8V47 - chains A and D of the 7 polymer chains in the assembly; structure by electron microscopy, 4.08 A resolution (low resolution: residue-level contacts below are approximate; hydrogen-bond / salt-bridge calls are withheld).

# Chain A
Molecule: AriA antitoxin
From: Escherichia coli B185
Notes: fragment: e; engineered mutation(s): E393Q
UniProtKB: D6IC77 (D6IC77_ECOLX); residue numbers follow UniProt; this construct covers 2-464
Sequence (464 residues; each row starts with the number of its first residue):
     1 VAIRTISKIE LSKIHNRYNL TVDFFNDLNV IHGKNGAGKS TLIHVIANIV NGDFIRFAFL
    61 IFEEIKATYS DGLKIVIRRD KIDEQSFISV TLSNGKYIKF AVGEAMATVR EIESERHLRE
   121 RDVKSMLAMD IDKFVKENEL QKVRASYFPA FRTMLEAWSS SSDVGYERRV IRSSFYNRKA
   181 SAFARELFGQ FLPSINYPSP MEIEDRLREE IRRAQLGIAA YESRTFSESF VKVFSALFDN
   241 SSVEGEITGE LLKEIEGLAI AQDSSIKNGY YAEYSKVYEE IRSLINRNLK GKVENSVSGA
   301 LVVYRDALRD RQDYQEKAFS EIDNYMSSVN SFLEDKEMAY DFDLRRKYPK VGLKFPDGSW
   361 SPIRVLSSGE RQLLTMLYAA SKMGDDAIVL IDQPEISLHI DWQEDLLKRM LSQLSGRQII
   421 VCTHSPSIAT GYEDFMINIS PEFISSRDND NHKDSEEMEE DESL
Not modelled in the structure: 1-2, 115-122, 163-171, 239-247, 289-294, 447-464
Sequence notes: expression tag (1); conflict Gln393 (Glu in D6IC77)
Ligand contacts: ATP (adenosine-5'-triphosphate): His15, Arg17, Tyr18, Lys34, Asn35, Gly36, Ala37, Gly38, Lys39, Ser40, Thr41, Gln393, His424
Reported in the primary citation:
  - mutagenesis - K39I, D392A: decreased catalytic activity

# Chain D
Molecule: AriB
From: Escherichia coli B185
UniProtKB: D6IC76 (D6IC76_ECOLX); numbering as in UniProt (aligned over 1-308)
Sequence (308 residues; each row starts with the number of its first residue):
     1 MSSCAYTIDS YITLLTMSSK KRLLVEGRHD RSHLYQLIYK FNPASKVKID TAQDIKASDK
    61 AMSKNNRLKI ETIHSKVKGK DNISFLCDRA FREFAFNDQI EDLLNSHYCD DSLYWTLGHS
   121 LENYFFNPSI IIDAFQFLSP SEYKYKAIEL FSELISSSFA VLAAVSLAAK DIDKAGLPAA
   181 LIDWKDIVIN DGTIKLIRRD SYDIDSACVD SFFNAFDAVL PRVIASDVGI CSRVVRGHTG
   241 ILLLQKLFSA CLYYVGREDD ALQADSSANY FCNLSELSLT TALAESWVRK IGVLEDVYFP
   301 DSLLKNIE
Not modelled in the structure: 1-2, 308
Sequence notes: engineered mutation Ala90 (Glu in D6IC76)
Reported in the primary citation:
  - catalytic residues: Arg28 (by similarity / conservation)

# Chain A / chain D interface
Pairs across the interface (18):
  His32(A) with Met17(D)
  Glu404(A) with Thr7(D); Ser10(D)
  Pro426(A) with Tyr6(D); Ser10(D); Thr13(D); Leu14(D); Met17(D)
  Ser427(A) with Tyr6(D); Ser10(D)
  Ala429(A) with Thr13(D)
  Thr430(A) with Asp9(D); Ser10(D); Thr13(D)
  Gly431(A) with Thr13(D)
  Glu433(A) with Ile12(D); Thr13(D)
  Met436(A) with Met17(D)
Also at the interface, not in a pair above, chain A (15 interface residues in all): Lys34, Ile400, Asp401, Thr423, His424, Ser425
Also at the interface, not in a pair above, chain D (12 interface residues in all): Ala5, Thr16, Ser19, Lys56

# Summary
15 residues of chain A face 12 of chain D across their interface. Bound to chain A: ATP. From the paper: the
catalytic residue Arg28(D); K39I and D392A of chain A reduce catalytic activity.
Here chain A is AriA antitoxin and chain D is AriB, both from Escherichia coli B185. Entry 8V47 (CryoEM
structure of AriA-AriB complex (Form II)) was determined by electron microscopy (same publication as 8V45,
8V46, 8V48 and 8V49).
